PDB entry 7ZQ4 | X-ray diffraction, 1.70 A resolution | chains O and R

Chain O:
Name: Glyceraldehyde-3-phosphate dehydrogenase A, chloroplastic
Organism: Chlamydomonas reinhardtii
Notes: EC 1.2.1.13
Reference sequence: P50362 (G3PA_CHLRE); the construct lacks a stretch of the UniProt sequence and is renumbered around it, so the offset changes along the chain: 2-18 = UniProt 39-55; 19-34 = UniProt 58-73; 36-60 = UniProt 74-98; 61-122 = UniProt 100-161; 2 more segments
Sequence (348 residues; numbered -8 to 334 plus 8 insertion-coded residues; 3 numbers in that range are skipped by the numbering (no residue carries them; nothing is unmodelled there); the number before each row is that of its first residue; a row labelled like 1A-1C holds insertion residues (1A, then the next letters in order); numbers below 1 keep their minus sign (Met-8 is residue -8)):
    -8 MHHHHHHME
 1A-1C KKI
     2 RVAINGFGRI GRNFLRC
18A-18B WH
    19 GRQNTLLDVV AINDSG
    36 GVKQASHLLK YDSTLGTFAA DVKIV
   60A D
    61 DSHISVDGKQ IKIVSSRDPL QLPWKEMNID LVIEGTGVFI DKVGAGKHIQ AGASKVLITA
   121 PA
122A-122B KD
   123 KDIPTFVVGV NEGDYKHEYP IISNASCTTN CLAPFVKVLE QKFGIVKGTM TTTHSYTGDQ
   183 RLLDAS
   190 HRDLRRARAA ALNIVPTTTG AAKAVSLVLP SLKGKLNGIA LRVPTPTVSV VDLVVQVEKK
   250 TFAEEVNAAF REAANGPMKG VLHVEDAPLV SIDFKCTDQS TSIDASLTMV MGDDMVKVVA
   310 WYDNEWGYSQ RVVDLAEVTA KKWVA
Unresolved in the structure: -8 to 0, 334
Construct notes: initiating methionine (-8); expression tag (-7 to -1)
Modified / non-standard residues: Cys149 (cysteinesulfonic acid; OCS)
Small-molecule neighbours: NADPH (NDP; NADPH dihydro-nicotinamide-adenine-dinucleotide phosphate): Gly7, Phe8, Gly9, Arg10, Ile11, Asn31, Asp32, Ser33, Ser76, Arg77, Gly95, Thr96, Gly97, Val98, Phe99, Thr119, Ala120, Cys149, Thr179, Asn313, Glu314, Tyr317
From the paper describing this entry:
  - post-translational modification sites: Cys149

Chain R:
Name: Glyceraldehyde-3-phosphate dehydrogenase A, chloroplastic
Organism: Chlamydomonas reinhardtii
Notes: EC 1.2.1.13
Reference sequence: P50362 (G3PA_CHLRE); the construct lacks a stretch of the UniProt sequence and is renumbered around it, so the offset changes along the chain: 2-18 = UniProt 39-55; 19-34 = UniProt 58-73; 36-60 = UniProt 74-98; 61-122 = UniProt 100-161; 2 more segments
Sequence (348 residues; each row starts with the number of its first residue; note: 2 numbers in that range are skipped by the numbering (no residue carries them; nothing is unmodelled there); a row labelled like 1A-1C holds insertion residues (1A, then the next letters in order); numbers below 1 keep their minus sign (Met-7 is residue -7)):
    -7 MHHHHHHME
 1A-1C KKI
     2 RVAINGFGRI GRNFLRC
18A-18B WH
    19 GRQNTLLDVV AINDSG
    36 GVKQASHLLK YDSTLGTFAA DVKIV
   60A D
    61 DSHISVDGKQ IKIVSSRDPL QLPWKEMNID LVIEGTGVFI DKVGAGKHIQ AGASKVLITA
   121 PA
122A-122B KD
   123 KDIPTFVVGV NEGDYKHEYP IISNASCTTN CLAPFVKVLE QKFGIVKGTM TTTHSYTGDQ
   183 RLLDAS
   190 HRDLRRARAA ALNIVPTTTG AAKAVSLVLP SLKGKLNGIA LRVPTPTVSV VDLVVQVEKK
   250 TFAEEVNAAF REAANGPMKG VLHVEDAPLV SIDFKCTDQS TSIDASLTMV MGDDMVKVVA
   310 WYDNEWGYSQ RVVDLAEVTA KKWVA
Unresolved in the structure: -7, 334
Construct notes: initiating methionine (-7); expression tag (-6 to 0)
Modified / non-standard residues: Cys149 (cysteinesulfonic acid; OCS)
Small-molecule neighbours: NADPH (NDP; NADPH dihydro-nicotinamide-adenine-dinucleotide phosphate): Gly7, Phe8, Gly9, Arg10, Ile11, Asn31, Ser33, Ser76, Arg77, Gly95, Thr96, Gly97, Val98, Phe99, Thr119, Ala120, Cys149, Thr179, Asn313, Glu314, Tyr317
From the paper describing this entry:
  - post-translational modification sites: Cys149

Interface between chain O and chain R:
Pairs across the interface - 54 pairs, chain O then chain R:
  Arg10(O) - Leu185(R)
  Arg10(O) - Asp186(R)  salt bridge
  Arg13(O) - Asp186(R)  hydrogen bond (side chain-backbone)
  Lys38(O) - Leu193(R)
  Gln39(O) - Ser188(R)
  Gln39(O) - His190(R)  hydrogen bond (side chain-backbone)
  His42(O) - Leu193(R)
  Leu43(O) - Ala187(R)
  Tyr46(O) - Arg197(R)
  Asp47(O) - Asp186(R)
  Asp47(O) - Arg197(R)
  Ser48(O) - Asp186(R)  hydrogen bond
  Ser48(O) - Arg197(R)  hydrogen bond
  Ser48(O) - Ala198(R)
  Ser48(O) - Asn202(R)  hydrogen bond
  Tyr178(O) - Leu184(R)  hydrophobic
  Tyr178(O) - Leu185(R)  hydrophobic
  Tyr178(O) - Ala200(R)
  Tyr178(O) - Leu201(R)
  Thr179(O) - Leu184(R)
  Gln182(O) - Leu184(R)
  Leu184(O) - Tyr178(R)  hydrophobic
  Leu184(O) - Thr179(R)
  Leu184(O) - Gln182(R)
  Leu184(O) - Leu184(R)  hydrophobic
  Leu184(O) - Ala199(R)  hydrophobic
  Leu185(O) - Tyr178(R)  hydrophobic
  Leu185(O) - Thr179(R)
  Leu185(O) - Pro235(R)  hydrophobic
  Leu185(O) - Glu314(R)
  Asp186(O) - Arg10(R)
  Asp186(O) - Arg13(R)  hydrogen bond (backbone-side chain)
  Asp186(O) - Tyr46(R)
  Asp186(O) - Asp47(R)
  Asp186(O) - Ser48(R)  hydrogen bond
  Ala187(O) - Leu43(R)
  Ser188(O) - Gln39(R)  hydrogen bond
  His190(O) - Gln39(R)  hydrogen bond (backbone-side chain)
  Arg191(O) - Lys38(R)
  Leu193(O) - Lys38(R)
  Leu193(O) - His42(R)
  Arg197(O) - Tyr46(R)
  Arg197(O) - Asp47(R)
  Arg197(O) - Ser48(R)  hydrogen bond
  Ala198(O) - Ser48(R)
  Ala199(O) - Leu184(R)  hydrophobic
  Ala200(O) - Tyr178(R)
  Ala200(O) - Ala200(R)  hydrophobic
  Leu201(O) - Tyr178(R)
  Leu201(O) - Pro235(R)  hydrophobic
  Asn202(O) - Ser48(R)  hydrogen bond
  Pro235(O) - Leu185(R)  hydrophobic
  Pro235(O) - Leu201(R)  hydrophobic
  Glu314(O) - Leu185(R)
Other interface residues (no listed pair), chain O (31 interface residues in all): Thr49, Gly180, Ala196
Other interface residues (no listed pair), chain R (32 interface residues in all): Ser33, Gly180, Arg183, Arg191, Ala196

In short:
31 residues of chain O face 32 of chain R across their interface; the contacts include 11 hydrogen bonds and 1
salt bridge. Polar contacts include Arg10(O)-Asp186(R), Arg13(O)-Asp186(R) and Gln39(O)-His190(R). NADPH is
bound between chain O and chain R. From the paper: modification sites Cys149(O) and Cys149(R).
Both chains are Glyceraldehyde-3-phosphate dehydrogenase A, chloroplastic (Chlamydomonas reinhardtii). Entry
7ZQ4 (Crystal structure of photosynthetic glyceraldehyde-3-phosphate dehydrogenase from Chlamydomonas
reinhardtii (CrGAPA) complexed with NADP+ and the oxidated ...) was determined by X-ray diffraction (same
publication as 7ZQ3 and 7ZQK).
